Entry 1HSX (X-ray diffraction, 1.90 A resolution); this record covers chain A.

# Chain A
Protein: Lysozyme
From: Gallus gallus
Notes: EC 3.2.1.17
UniProtKB: P00698 (LYSC_CHICK); residues 1-129 here correspond to UniProt positions 19-147 (UniProt number = residue number + 18)
Sequence (129 residues; row label = number of the first residue in the row):
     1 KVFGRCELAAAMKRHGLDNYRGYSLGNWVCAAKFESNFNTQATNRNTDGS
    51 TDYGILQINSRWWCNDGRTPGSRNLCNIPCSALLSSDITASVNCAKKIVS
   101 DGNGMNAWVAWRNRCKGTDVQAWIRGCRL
Disulfides: Cys-6/Cys-127, Cys-30/Cys-115, Cys-64/Cys-80, Cys-76/Cys-94
UniProt features mapped onto this chain:
  - active site: Glu-35, Asp-52
  - binding site (substrate): Asp-101

# In short
Curated annotation (UniProt) lists active-site residues Glu-35 and Asp-52 and substrate-binding residue
Asp-101.
Chain A is Lysozyme (Gallus gallus); the structure, Lysozyme grown at basic ph and its low humidity variant,
was determined by X-ray diffraction (same publication as 1HSW).
